4DAC - chain A; structure by X-ray diffraction, 2.10 A resolution.

[Chain A]
Protein: Computationally designed crystal forming protein P6d
Chain sequence (28 residues; row label = number of the first residue in the row; numbering starts at 0):
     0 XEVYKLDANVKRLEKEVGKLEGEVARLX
Modified / non-standard residues: ACE (acetyl group) at position 0; NH2 (amino group) at position 27

[In short]
Chain A is Computationally designed crystal forming protein P6d; the structure, Crystal Structure of
Computationally Designed Protein P6d, was determined by X-ray diffraction, deposited together with 3V86.
